3B0B - chains B and C of the 4 polymer chains in the assembly; structure by X-ray diffraction, 2.15 A resolution.

== Chain B ==
Protein: Centromere protein S
Organism: Gallus gallus
Chain sequence (107 residues; numbered 0 to 106; the number before each row is that of its first residue; numbering starts at 0):
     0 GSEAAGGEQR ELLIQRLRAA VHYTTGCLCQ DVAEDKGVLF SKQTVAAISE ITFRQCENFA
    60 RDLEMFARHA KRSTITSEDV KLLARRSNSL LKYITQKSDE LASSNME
Not modelled in the structure: 0-7, 105-106
Modified residues: Mse64 (selenomethionine; parent Met); Mse105 (selenomethionine)
From the paper describing this entry:
  - mutagenesis - F65E/H68E/L81R/R84E: abolished binding to another copy of this molecule
  - mutagenesis - R15A/K41A/K70A: decreased binding to DNA

== Chain C ==
Protein: Centromere protein X
Organism: Gallus gallus
Chain sequence (81 residues; numbered 0 to 80; the number before each row is that of its first residue; numbering starts at 0):
     0 GYEEREGGFR KETVERLLRL HFRDGRTRVN GDALLLMAEL LKVFVREAAA RAARQAQAED
    60 LEKVDIEHVE KVLPQLLLDF V
Not modelled in the structure: 0-5
Modified residues: Mse36 (selenomethionine; parent Met)
From the paper describing this entry:
  - mutagenesis - R9A/R27A/K62A: decreased binding to DNA

== Interface between chain B and chain C ==
Residue-residue contacts - 96 pairs, chain B then chain C:
  R9(B) with L19(C), hydrogen bond (side chain-backbone)
  L12(B) with L19(C), hydrophobic
  R15(B) with E11(C), salt bridge; R15(C)
  L16(B) with R15(C); L16(C), hydrophobic; L19(C), hydrophobic
  A19(B) with R9(C)
  V20(B) with L16(C), hydrophobic
  T23(B) with G7(C); F8(C)
  T24(B) with V44(C)
  L27(B) with G6(C); K41(C); V44(C), hydrophobic
  V31(B) with A49(C)
  K35(B) with Q56(C), hydrogen bond (backbone-side chain)
  V37(B) with A52(C), hydrophobic; Q56(C); E61(C)
  L38(B) with E61(C), hydrogen bond (backbone-backbone); K62(C); V63(C), hydrogen bond (backbone-backbone)
  F39(B) with A48(C); K62(C); V63(C), hydrophobic
  S40(B) with K62(C), hydrogen bond; V63(C), hydrogen bond (backbone-backbone); D64(C)
  Q42(B) with I65(C)
  T43(B) with V63(C), hydrogen bond (side chain-backbone); D64(C), hydrogen bond (side chain-backbone); I65(C), hydrogen bond (side chain-backbone); V68(C)
  I50(B) with F43(C), hydrophobic; V68(C), hydrophobic; L72(C), hydrophobic
  T51(B) with F43(C); V44(C)
  F52(B) with L16(C), hydrophobic; L19(C), hydrophobic
  Q54(B) with F43(C); L76(C)
  C55(B) with H20(C); L40(C), hydrophobic
  E56(B) with H20(C)
  F58(B) with Mse36(C), hydrophobic; L40(C), hydrophobic; F79(C)
  A59(B) with L17(C); H20(C); F21(C)
  R60(B) with H20(C); R22(C)
  L62(B) with Mse36(C)
  E63(B) with F21(C); R22(C), hydrogen bond (side chain-backbone); D23(C), hydrogen bond (side chain-backbone); T26(C), hydrogen bond
  Mse64(B) with R22(C)
  R67(B) with R25(C)
  S72(B) with R25(C); T26(C); R27(C), hydrogen bond (backbone-backbone)
  T73(B) with R27(C); V28(C); N29(C)
  I74(B) with F21(C), hydrophobic; T26(C); R27(C), hydrogen bond (backbone-backbone); V28(C); N29(C), hydrogen bond (backbone-backbone); A32(C)
  T75(B) with A32(C)
  S76(B) with D31(C); A32(C); L35(C)
  V79(B) with A32(C); L35(C), hydrophobic
  L82(B) with Mse36(C); L39(C), hydrophobic; V80(C)
  R85(B) with L77(C), hydrogen bond (side chain-backbone); D78(C); V80(C)
  L89(B) with L39(C), hydrophobic; V42(C), hydrophobic; F79(C), hydrophobic
  Y92(B) with E38(C), hydrogen bond; V42(C), hydrophobic
  I93(B) with L35(C); L39(C), hydrophobic
  K96(B) with L35(C)
  S97(B) with L35(C)
  L100(B) with D31(C)
  A101(B) with D31(C)
Interface residues without a listed pair, chain B (55 interface residues in all): I13, C26, C28, D30, A46, I47, D61, K80, R84, S86
Interface residues without a listed pair, chain C (49 interface residues in all): T12, L34, R45, A47

== In short ==
The interface between chain B and chain C involves 55 residues on one side and 49 on the other, with 17
hydrogen bonds and 1 salt bridge. Polar pairs include R15(B)-E11(C), R9(B)-L19(C) and K35(B)-Q56(C). The paper
reports that F65E/H68E/L81R/R84E of chain B abolish binding to another copy of this molecule; R15A/K41A/K70A
of chain B reduce binding to DNA.
Chain B is Centromere protein S and chain C is Centromere protein X, both from Gallus gallus; the structure,
Crystal structure of the chicken CENP-S/CENP-X complex, was determined by X-ray diffraction together with
3B0C, 3B0D, 3VH5 and 3VH6 from the same study.
